7DPF - chains 1 and 3 of the 4 polymer chains in the assembly; structure by electron microscopy, 3.20 A resolution.

== Chain 1 ==
Protein: Virion protein 1
From: Coxsackievirus B1
Reference sequence: W8GTF7 (W8GTF7_9ENTO); residue numbers follow UniProt; this construct covers 1-278
Sequence (278 residues; numbered 1 to 278; the number before each row is that of its first residue):
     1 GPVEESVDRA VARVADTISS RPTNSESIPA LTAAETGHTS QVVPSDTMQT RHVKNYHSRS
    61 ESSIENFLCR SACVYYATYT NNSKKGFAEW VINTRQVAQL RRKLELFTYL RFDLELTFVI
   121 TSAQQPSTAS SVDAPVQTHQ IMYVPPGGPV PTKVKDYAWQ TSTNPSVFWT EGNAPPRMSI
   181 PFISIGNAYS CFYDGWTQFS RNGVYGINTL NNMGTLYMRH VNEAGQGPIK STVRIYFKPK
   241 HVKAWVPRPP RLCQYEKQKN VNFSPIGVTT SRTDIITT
Disordered / not traced: 1-11
Sequence notes: variant Lys84 (Glu in W8GTF7)

== Chain 3 ==
Protein: VP3
From: Coxsackievirus B1
Reference sequence: A0A0G4PYT0 (A0A0G4PYT0_9ENTO); residues 1-238 here correspond to UniProt positions 333-570 (UniProt number = residue number + 332)
Sequence (238 residues; numbered 1 to 238; the number before each row is that of its first residue):
     1 GLPVMTTPGS TQFLTSDDFQ SPSAMPQFDV TPEMQIPGRV NNLMEIAEVD SVVPVNNTED
    61 NVSSLKAYQI PVQSNSDNGK QVFGFPLQPG ANNVLNRTLL GEILNYYTHW SGSIKLTFMF
   121 CGSAMATGKF LLAYSPPGAG VPKNRKDAML GTHVIWDVGL QSSCVLCVPW ISQTHYRYVV
   181 EDEYTAAGYV TCWYQTNIVV PADVQSSCDI LCFVSACNDF SVRMLKDTPF IRQDTFYQ
Disordered / not traced: 238

== Chain 1 / chain 3 interface ==
Pairs across the interface - 144 pairs, chain 1 then chain 3:
  Ala15(1) with Asn218(3); Asp219(3)
  Ala30(1) with Cys164(3); Val165(3), hydrogen bond (backbone-backbone)
  Leu31(1) with Ser163(3)
  Thr32(1) with Gln161(3); Ser162(3); Ser163(3), hydrogen bond (backbone-backbone); Val165(3)
  Ala34(1) with Ser163(3), hydrogen bond (backbone-side chain)
  Glu35(1) with Met119(3); Ser162(3), hydrogen bond
  Thr39(1) with Glu48(3); Asp50(3)
  Ser40(1) with Lys115(3), hydrogen bond (backbone-side chain); Val165(3)
  Val42(1) with Lys115(3); Val165(3), hydrophobic; Cys217(3)
  Val43(1) with Asn218(3)
  Pro44(1) with Ser113(3); Cys167(3)
  Met48(1) with Pro169(3), hydrophobic
  His57(1) with Ser111(3); His175(3); Tyr176(3); Ser221(3)
  Arg59(1) with Asn42(3); Met44(3); Glu48(3), salt bridge; Cys217(3); Asn218(3); Phe220(3), hydrogen bond (side chain-backbone)
  Glu61(1) with Tyr107(3), hydrogen bond (backbone-side chain); Arg223(3); Met224(3), hydrogen bond (side chain-backbone); Leu225(3)
  Ser62(1) with Asn42(3), hydrogen bond; Leu43(3), hydrogen bond (backbone-backbone); Met44(3); Tyr107(3); Val222(3)
  Ser63(1) with Asn41(3); Asn42(3)
  Ile64(1) with Val40(3); Asn41(3), hydrogen bond (backbone-backbone)
  Asn66(1) with Leu225(3)
  Phe67(1) with Leu43(3), hydrophobic; Leu225(3), hydrophobic
  Ser71(1) with Phe13(3); Thr15(3), hydrogen bond (backbone-backbone)
  Tyr76(1) with Phe236(3), hydrophobic
  Arg95(1) with Tyr237(3)
  Gln96(1) with Gln233(3), hydrogen bond (backbone-side chain); Phe236(3); Tyr237(3), hydrogen bond (backbone-backbone)
  Val97(1) with Gln233(3); Phe236(3), hydrophobic
  Ala98(1) with Ile231(3); Arg232(3); Gln233(3), hydrogen bond (backbone-side chain); Tyr237(3)
  Gln99(1) with Asp227(3)
  Arg101(1) with Tyr237(3)
  Arg102(1) with Arg97(3); Glu102(3), salt bridge; Tyr106(3), hydrogen bond
  Lys103(1) with Tyr106(3)
  Arg111(1) with Val30(3); Thr31(3), hydrogen bond (side chain-backbone)
  Glu115(1) with Phe19(3); Ser21(3), hydrogen bond
  Thr117(1) with Phe13(3)
  Tyr143(1) with Met25(3), hydrophobic
  Ala174(1) with Thr11(3)
  Arg177(1) with Phe13(3); Asp17(3), salt bridge; Ser21(3)
  Met178(1) with Ser21(3); Pro22(3)
  Ser179(1) with Ser21(3), hydrogen bond; Pro22(3), hydrogen bond (backbone-backbone); Ser23(3); Ala24(3), hydrogen bond (backbone-backbone)
  Phe182(1) with Phe28(3); Val30(3)
  Ile183(1) with Phe28(3), hydrophobic
  Ser184(1) with Thr31(3), hydrogen bond (backbone-side chain)
  Gly186(1) with Thr31(3), hydrogen bond (backbone-side chain)
  Asn187(1) with Pro32(3); Met34(3)
  Lys238(1) with Asp17(3)
  Lys243(1) with Glu33(3), salt bridge; Arg39(3)
  Ala244(1) with Arg39(3); Val40(3), hydrogen bond (backbone-backbone)
  Trp245(1) with Ile36(3), hydrogen bond (side chain-backbone); Gly38(3); Arg39(3)
  Val246(1) with Pro37(3); Gly38(3), hydrogen bond (backbone-backbone)
  Pro247(1) with Val40(3); Ile46(3), hydrophobic
  Pro250(1) with Glu102(3)
  Leu252(1) with Arg97(3)
  Gln254(1) with Ile231(3); Arg232(3), hydrogen bond (side chain-backbone)
  Tyr255(1) with Tyr237(3)
  Glu256(1) with Tyr237(3)
  Lys257(1) with Tyr237(3)
  Gln258(1) with Tyr237(3)
  Gly267(1) with Val62(3); Ser63(3)
  Val268(1) with Val62(3), hydrogen bond (backbone-backbone); Tyr68(3); Arg97(3)
  Thr269(1) with Asn57(3), hydrogen bond; Val62(3); Asn93(3); Arg97(3)
  Thr270(1) with Asn57(3); Asn93(3), hydrogen bond
  Ser271(1) with Asn57(3); Glu59(3); Asn93(3), hydrogen bond (backbone-side chain)
  Arg272(1) with Val55(3), hydrogen bond (side chain-backbone); Asn57(3); Thr58(3); Glu59(3); Gly84(3), hydrogen bond (side chain-backbone); Phe85(3); Val94(3)
  Thr273(1) with Glu59(3)
  Ile275(1) with Val55(3); Asn56(3); Val82(3); Phe83(3); Gly84(3), hydrogen bond (backbone-backbone)
  Ile276(1) with Gln81(3); Gly84(3)
  Thr277(1) with Gly84(3)
  Thr278(1) with Pro86(3); Val141(3); Tyr189(3)
Other interface residues (no listed pair), chain 1 (89 interface residues in all): Val14, Ala33, Gln41, Thr47, Ser58, Arg70, Val74, Tyr75, Phe107, Tyr109, Val119, Pro165, Pro175, Pro181, Ile185, Ala188, Tyr236, Lys240, Arg251, Cys253, Ile266, Asp274
Other interface residues (no listed pair), chain 3 (91 interface residues in all): Ser16, Val49, Pro54, Ala67, Ile70, Pro71, Leu99, Thr117, Thr152, Trp156, Ser215, Thr228, Phe230

== Overview ==
89 residues of chain 1 face 91 of chain 3 across their interface, with 34 hydrogen bonds and 4 salt bridges.
Polar contacts include Arg59(1)-Glu48(3), Arg102(1)-Glu102(3) and Arg177(1)-Asp17(3).
Here chain 1 is Virion protein 1 and chain 3 is VP3, both from Coxsackievirus B1. Entry 7DPF (Cryo-EM
structure of Coxsackievirus B1 mature virion) was determined by electron microscopy together with 7DPG, 7DPZ,
7DQ1 and 7DQ4 from the same study.
